PDB entry 5THB | X-ray diffraction, 2.41 A resolution | chains B and C of the 6 polymer chains in the assembly

[Chain B]
Molecule: Hemagglutinin HA2 chain
Source organism: Influenza A virus
Reference sequence: A0A0J9X253 (A0A0J9X253_9INFA); residue numbers follow UniProt; this construct covers 2-174
Chain sequence (180 residues; numbered 2 to 181; the number before each row is that of its first residue):
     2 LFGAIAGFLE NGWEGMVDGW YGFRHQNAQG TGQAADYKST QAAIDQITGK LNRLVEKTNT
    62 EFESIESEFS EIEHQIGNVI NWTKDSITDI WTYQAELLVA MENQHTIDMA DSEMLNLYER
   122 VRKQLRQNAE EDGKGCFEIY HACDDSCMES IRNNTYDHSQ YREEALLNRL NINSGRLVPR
Not modelled in the structure: 173-181
Cystine bridges: Cys-144/Cys-148
Covalent attachments: N-acetylglucosamine (NAG) linked to Asn-82
Construct notes: expression tag (175-181)

[Chain C]
Molecule: Hemagglutinin HA1 chain
Source organism: Influenza A virus
Reference sequence: A0A0J9X252 (A0A0J9X252_9INFA); the construct lacks a stretch of the UniProt sequence and is renumbered around it, so the offset changes along the chain: 7-129 = UniProt 1-123; 130-158 = UniProt 125-153; 159-263 = UniProt 156-260; 265-276 = UniProt 261-272; 1 more segments
Chain sequence (323 residues; row label = number of the first residue in the row; note: 1 number in that range is skipped by the numbering (no residue carries it; nothing is unmodelled there); a row labelled like 158A-158B holds insertion residues (158A, then the next letters in order)):
     7 ADPGDKICLG HHAVANGTIV KTLTNEQEEV TNATETVEST GINRLCMKGR KHKDLGNCHP
    67 IGMLIGTPAC DLHLTGMWDT LIERENAIAY CYPGATVNVE ALRQKIMESG GINKISTGFT
   127 YGS
  129A S
   130 INSAGTTRAC MRNGGNSFYA ELKWLVSKS
158A-158B KG
   159 QNFPQTTNTY RNTDTAEHLI MWGIHHPSST QEKNTLYGTQ SLSISVGSST YRNNFVPVVG
   219 ARPQVNGLSS RIDFHWTLVQ PGDNITFSHN GGLIAPSRVS KLIGR
   265 GLGIQSDAPI DN
  276A N
   277 CESKCFWRGG SINTRLPFQN LSPRTVGQCP KYVNRRSLML ATGMRNVPEL
Not modelled in the structure: 7-10
Cystine bridges: Cys-52/Cys-277, Cys-64/Cys-76, Cys-97/Cys-139, Cys-281/Cys-305
Covalent attachments: N-acetylglucosamine (NAG) linked to Asn-242
Construct notes: engineered mutation Thr-193 (Asp190 in A0A0J9X252), Leu-226 (Gln223 in A0A0J9X252), Ser-228 (Gly225 in A0A0J9X252)
Reported in the primary citation:
  - mutagenesis - Q226L/G228S, G228S: abolished binding to alpha2-3 sialosides
  - mutagenesis - Q226L/G228S: unchanged binding to human-type alpha2-6 receptors
  - specificity-determining residues: Lys-158A

[Chain B / chain C interface]
Contacting residue pairs - 9 pairs, chain B then chain C:
  Glu-74(B) / Ala-107(C)
  His-75(B) / Ala-107(C)
  His-75(B) / Lys-111(C)
  His-75(B) / Glu-114(C)  salt bridge
  Gln-76(B) / Glu-106(C)
  Gln-76(B) / Gln-110(C)
  Asn-79(B) / Gln-110(C)  hydrogen bond
  Asn-79(B) / Glu-114(C)  hydrogen bond
  Asp-90(B) / Lys-307(C)  salt bridge

[Overview]
Chain B and chain C form an interface of 5 and 6 residues respectively, with 2 hydrogen bonds and 2 salt
bridges. Among the polar pairs are His-75(B)/Glu-114(C), Asp-90(B)/Lys-307(C) and Asn-79(B)/Gln-110(C).
Covalently linked N-acetylglucosamine: at Asn-82(B). From the paper: Q226L/G228S and G228S of chain C abolish
binding to alpha2-3 sialosides; the specificity determinant Lys-158A(C).
Chain B is Hemagglutinin HA2 chain and chain C is Hemagglutinin HA1 chain, both from Influenza A virus; the
structure, Crystal structure of H10 hemagglutinin mutant (T193D-Q226L-G228S) from Jiangxi-Donghu (2013) H10N8
influenza virus, was determined by X-ray diffraction together with 5TGO, 5TGU, 5TGV, 5TH0, 5TH1, 5THC and 5THF
from the same study.
